2PBH - chain A; structure by X-ray diffraction, 3.30 A resolution.

Chain A:
Molecule: Procathepsin B
Organism: Homo sapiens
Notes: EC 3.4.22.1
UniProtKB: P07858 (CATB_HUMAN); aligned to UniProt positions 18-270 over residues 2-254 (the alignment contains insertions or deletions, so no single offset holds)
Amino-acid sequence (317 residues; row label = number of the first residue in the row):
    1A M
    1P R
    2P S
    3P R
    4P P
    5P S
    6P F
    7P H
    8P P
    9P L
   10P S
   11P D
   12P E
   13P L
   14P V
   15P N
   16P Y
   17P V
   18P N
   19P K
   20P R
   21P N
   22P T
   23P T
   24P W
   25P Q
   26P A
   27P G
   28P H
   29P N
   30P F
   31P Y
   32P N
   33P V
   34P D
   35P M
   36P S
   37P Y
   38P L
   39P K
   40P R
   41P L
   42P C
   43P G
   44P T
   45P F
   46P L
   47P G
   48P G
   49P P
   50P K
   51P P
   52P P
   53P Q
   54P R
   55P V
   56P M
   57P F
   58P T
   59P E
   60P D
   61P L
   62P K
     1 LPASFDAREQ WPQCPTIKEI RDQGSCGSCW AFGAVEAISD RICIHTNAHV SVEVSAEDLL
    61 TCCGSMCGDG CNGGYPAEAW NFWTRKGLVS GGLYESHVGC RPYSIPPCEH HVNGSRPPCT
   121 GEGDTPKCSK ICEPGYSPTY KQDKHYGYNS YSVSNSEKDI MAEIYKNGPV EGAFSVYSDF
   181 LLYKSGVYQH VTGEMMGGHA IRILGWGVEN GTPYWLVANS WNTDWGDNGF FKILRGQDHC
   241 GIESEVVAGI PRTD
Sequence notes: conflict Leu-9P (Val26 in P07858)
Disulfides: Cys-14/Cys-43, Cys-26/Cys-71, Cys-62/Cys-128, Cys-63/Cys-67, Cys-100/Cys-132, Cys-108/Cys-119

Summary:
Chain A is Procathepsin B (Homo sapiens); the structure, Crystal structure of human procathepsin B at 3.3
angstrom resolution, was determined by X-ray diffraction (same publication as 1PBH).
